8VHR - chains A and B; structure by X-ray diffraction, 3.55 A resolution.

[Chain A (and B)]
Molecule: Ribonucleoside-diphosphate reductase 1 subunit alpha
From: Escherichia coli K-12
Notes: EC 1.17.4.1; chain B of this document is another copy of the same molecule, construct and numbering; everything in this record applies to it too
UniProtKB: P00452 (RIR1_ECOLI); numbering as in UniProt (aligned over 1-760)
Sequence (779 residues; numbered -18 to 760; the number before each row is that of its first residue; numbers below 1 keep their minus sign (Met-18 is residue -18)):
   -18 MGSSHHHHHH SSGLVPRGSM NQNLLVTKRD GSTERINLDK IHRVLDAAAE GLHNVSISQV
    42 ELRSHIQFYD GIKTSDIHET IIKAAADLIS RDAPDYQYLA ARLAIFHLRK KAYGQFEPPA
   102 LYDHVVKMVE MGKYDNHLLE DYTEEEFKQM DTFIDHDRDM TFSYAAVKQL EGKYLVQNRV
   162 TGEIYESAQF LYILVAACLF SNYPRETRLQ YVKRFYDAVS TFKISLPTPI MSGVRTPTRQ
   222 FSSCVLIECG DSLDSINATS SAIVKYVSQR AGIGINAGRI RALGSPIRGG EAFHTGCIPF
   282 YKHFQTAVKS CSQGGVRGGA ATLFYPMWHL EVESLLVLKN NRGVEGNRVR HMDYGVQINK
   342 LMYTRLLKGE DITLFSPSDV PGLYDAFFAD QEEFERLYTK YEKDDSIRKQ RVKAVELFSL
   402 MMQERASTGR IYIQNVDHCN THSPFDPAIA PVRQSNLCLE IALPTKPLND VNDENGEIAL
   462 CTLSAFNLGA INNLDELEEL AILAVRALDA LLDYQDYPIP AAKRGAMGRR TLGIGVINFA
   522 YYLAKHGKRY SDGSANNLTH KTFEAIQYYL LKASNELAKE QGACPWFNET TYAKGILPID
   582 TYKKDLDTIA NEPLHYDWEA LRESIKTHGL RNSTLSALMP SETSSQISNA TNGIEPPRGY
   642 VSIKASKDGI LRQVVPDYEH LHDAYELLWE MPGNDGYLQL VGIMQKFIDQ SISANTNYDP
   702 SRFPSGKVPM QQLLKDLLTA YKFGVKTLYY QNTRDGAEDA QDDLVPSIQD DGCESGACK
Disordered / not traced: -18 to 3, 737-760 (chain B: -18 to 4, 737-760)
Differences from the reference sequence: initiating methionine (-18); expression tag (-17 to 0); engineered mutation Ala28 (Trp in P00452)
UniProt features mapped onto this chain:
  - active site: Asn437 (Proton acceptor), Cys439 (Cysteine radical intermediate), Glu441 (Proton acceptor)
  - binding site (ATP): Lys9, Glu15 to Lys21, Thr55, Lys91
  - binding site (GDP): Thr209, Asn437, Glu441, Glu623 to Ser625
  - binding site (dTTP): Asp232 to Leu234, Arg262, Arg269
  - site: Cys225 (Important for hydrogen atom transfer), Cys462 (Important for hydrogen atom transfer), Tyr730 (Important for electron transfer), Tyr731 (Important for electron transfer), Cys754 (Interacts with thioredoxin/glutaredoxin), Cys759 (Interacts with thioredoxin/glutaredoxin)
  - modified residue: Lys283 (N6-acetyllysine)
  - natural variant: Met1 to Asn2 (deletion: In 15% of the chains), Met1 (deletion: In 30% of the chains)
  - mutagenesis: Glu441 (E441A/Q: Loss of activity; E441D: Decrease in activity), Tyr730 (Y730F: Loss of activity), Tyr731 (Y731F: Loss of activity)
Residues lining bound ligands:
  - 2'-deoxyadenosine 5'-triphosphate (DTP), molecule 1: Val7, Lys9, Arg10, Glu15, Arg16, Ile17, Asn18, Lys21, Ile22, Val25, Thr55, Ile58, His59, Ile62, Lys91
  - 2'-deoxyadenosine 5'-triphosphate (DTP), molecule 2: Asp232, Ser233, Leu234, Ile237, Ile261, Arg262, Pro267, Ile268, Arg269, Ala273, Phe274, His275, Thr276, Phe281
  - GTP (guanosine-5'-triphosphate): Lys9, Glu15, Lys21, Arg24, Val25, Ala28, His59, Phe87, His88, Lys91, Gln96, Phe97
What the authors report for this chain:
  - conformationally variable residues (side-chain flip): Phe87
  - mutagenesis - F87A, F97A: unchanged catalytic activity on 3.0 mM ATP
  - mutagenesis - F97A (5-10% of maximal): unchanged catalytic activity on dATP
  - mutagenesis - F87A (20-25% of maximal): increased catalytic activity on dATP

[Chain A / chain B interface]
Residue-residue contacts (42; chain A residue first):
  Leu234(A) - Val245(B)  hydrophobic
  Leu234(A) - Ser249(B)
  Asp235(A) - Lys246(B)  salt bridge
  Asn238(A) - Ser242(B)  hydrogen bond (side chain-backbone)
  Asn238(A) - Val245(B)
  Ser241(A) - His284(B)  hydrogen bond
  Ser242(A) - Asn238(B)  hydrogen bond (backbone-side chain)
  Ser242(A) - Ser242(B)
  Val245(A) - Leu234(B)  hydrophobic
  Val245(A) - Asn238(B)
  Lys246(A) - Asp235(B)  salt bridge
  Ser249(A) - Leu234(B)
  Thr276(A) - Ser291(B)
  Thr276(A) - Cys292(B)
  Thr276(A) - Ser293(B)
  Thr276(A) - Gln294(B)
  Pro280(A) - Lys290(B)
  Pro280(A) - Ser291(B)
  Pro280(A) - Ser293(B)
  Phe281(A) - Ser291(B)
  Lys283(A) - Thr287(B)
  His284(A) - Ser241(B)  hydrogen bond
  His284(A) - His284(B)
  His284(A) - Thr287(B)  hydrogen bond
  His284(A) - Ala288(B)  hydrogen bond (side chain-backbone)
  Thr287(A) - Lys283(B)
  Thr287(A) - His284(B)  hydrogen bond
  Thr287(A) - Thr287(B)  hydrogen bond
  Ala288(A) - His284(B)  hydrogen bond (backbone-side chain)
  Lys290(A) - Pro280(B)
  Ser291(A) - Thr276(B)
  Ser291(A) - Pro280(B)
  Ser291(A) - Phe281(B)
  Cys292(A) - Thr276(B)
  Ser293(A) - Thr276(B)
  Ser293(A) - Pro280(B)
  Gln294(A) - Thr276(B)
  Glu326(A) - His332(B)  salt bridge
  His332(A) - Glu326(B)  salt bridge
  Asp451(A) - Asn453(B)
  Val452(A) - Asp451(B)
  Asn453(A) - Asp451(B)
Interface residues without a listed pair, chain A (27 interface residues in all): Gln221, Arg269
Interface residues without a listed pair, chain B (28 interface residues in all): Gln221, Arg269, Gly295, Val452

[Summary]
Chain A and chain B form an interface of 27 and 28 residues respectively; the contacts include 9 hydrogen
bonds and 4 salt bridges. Polar contacts include Asp235(A)-Lys246(B), Glu326(A)-His332(B) and
Asn238(A)-Ser242(B). Chain A binds 2'-deoxyadenosine 5'-triphosphate and GTP. From the paper: F87A of chain A
increases catalytic activity on dATP; conformational variability at Phe87(A).
Chain A and chain B are both Ribonucleoside-diphosphate reductase 1 subunit alpha (Escherichia coli K-12); the
structure, Crystal structure of E. coli class Ia ribonucleotide reductase alpha subunit W28A variant bound to
dATP ..., was determined by X-ray diffraction together with 8VHN, 8VHO, 8VHP, 8VHQ and 8VHU from the same
study.
